Entry 2WJL (X-ray diffraction, 2.15 A resolution); this record covers chain A.

# Chain A
Molecule: Bacteriorhodopsin
Organism: Halobacterium salinarum
UniProtKB: P02945 (BACR_HALSA); residues 1-249 here correspond to UniProt positions 14-262 (UniProt number = residue number + 13)
Sequence (249 residues; row label = number of the first residue in the row):
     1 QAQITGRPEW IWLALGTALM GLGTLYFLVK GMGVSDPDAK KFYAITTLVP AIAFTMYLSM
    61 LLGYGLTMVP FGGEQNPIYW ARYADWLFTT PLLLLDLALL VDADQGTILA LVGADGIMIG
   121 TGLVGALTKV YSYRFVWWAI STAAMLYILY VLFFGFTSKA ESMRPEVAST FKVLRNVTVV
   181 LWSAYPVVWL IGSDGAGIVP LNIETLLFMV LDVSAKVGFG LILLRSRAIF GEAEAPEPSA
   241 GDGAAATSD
Unresolved in the structure: 1-4, 157-161, 232-249
Construct notes: engineered mutation D194 (Glu207 in P02945)
Swiss-Prot annotation at these positions:
  - site: D85 (Primary proton acceptor)
  - modified residue: Q1 (Pyrrolidone carboxylic acid), K216 (N6-(retinylidene)lysine)
Covalent attachments: retinal (RET) linked to K216
Ligand contacts: retinal (RET): Y83, W86, T89, T90, L93, M118, I119, G122, W138, S141, T142, M145, W182, Y185, P186, W189, F208, D212, A215
What the authors report for this chain:
  - conformationally variable residues (side-chain flip): R82
  - contacts within the chain: S193-E204 (hydrogen bond)

# Overview
Retinal is covalently linked to K216. From the paper: conformational variability at R82; contacts within the
chain involving S193 and E204.
Chain A is Bacteriorhodopsin (Halobacterium salinarum); the structure, Bacteriorhodopsin mutant E194D, was
determined by X-ray diffraction (same publication as 2WJK).
